6UEA - chains A and B of the 12 polymer chains in the assembly; structure by electron microscopy, 3.00 A resolution.

# Chain A (and B)
Molecule: Immunoglobulin heavy constant alpha 2
Source organism: Homo sapiens
Notes: chain B of this document is another copy of the same molecule, construct and numbering; everything in this record applies to it too
UniProt: P01877 (IGHA2_HUMAN); residues 242-472 here correspond to UniProt positions 110-340 (UniProt number = residue number - 132)
Chain sequence (245 residues; numbered 228 to 472; the number before each row is that of its first residue):
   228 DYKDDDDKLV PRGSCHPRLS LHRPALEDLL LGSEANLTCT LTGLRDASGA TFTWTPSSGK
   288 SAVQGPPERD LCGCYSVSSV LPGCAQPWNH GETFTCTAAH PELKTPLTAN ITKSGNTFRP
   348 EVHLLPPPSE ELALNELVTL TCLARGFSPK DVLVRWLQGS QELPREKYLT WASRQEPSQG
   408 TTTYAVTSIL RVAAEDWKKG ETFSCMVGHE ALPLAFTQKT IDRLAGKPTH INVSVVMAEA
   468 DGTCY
Unresolved in the structure: 228-241, 273-275, 466-472 (chain B: 228-241)
Sequence notes: expression tag (228-241); conflict L451 (Met319 in P01877)
Disulfide bonds: C266-C323, C369-C432
Covalent attachments: N-acetylglucosamine (NAG) linked to N337
Swiss-Prot annotation at these positions:
  - glycosylation (N-linked (GlcNAc...) asparagine): N263, N337 (complex)
Reported in the primary citation:
  - self-association interface (contacts with another copy of this molecule): I458, V460, V462, M464

# How chain A and chain B interact
Pairs across the interface - 54 pairs, chain A then chain B:
  C242(A) - C299(B)  disulfide
  C299(A) - C242(B)  disulfide
  H350(A) - P355(B)
  H350(A) - E358(B)  salt bridge
  L352(A) - L352(B)  hydrophobic
  L352(A) - T368(B)
  P353(A) - K454(B)
  P355(A) - H350(B)
  E357(A) - H350(B)  salt bridge
  R372(A) - R418(B)
  K394(A) - P404(B)
  Y395(A) - P404(B)
  L396(A) - R401(B)
  L396(A) - E403(B)
  T397(A) - R401(B)  hydrogen bond (backbone-side chain)
  W398(A) - W398(B)
  W398(A) - A399(B)  hydrogen bond (side chain-backbone)
  W398(A) - R401(B)
  W398(A) - A412(B)
  W398(A) - V413(B)
  A399(A) - W398(B)
  A399(A) - R401(B)
  R401(A) - L396(B)
  R401(A) - W398(B)
  R401(A) - A399(B)
  Q402(A) - L396(B)
  E403(A) - L396(B)
  P404(A) - E393(B)
  P404(A) - Y395(B)
  A412(A) - W398(B)
  V413(A) - W398(B)
  T414(A) - W398(B)
  T414(A) - T414(B)  hydrogen bond
  R418(A) - R372(B)
  T456(A) - T456(B)  hydrogen bond (side chain-backbone)
  H457(A) - T456(B)  hydrogen bond (side chain-backbone)
  H457(A) - H457(B)  hydrogen bond
  H457(A) - I458(B)
  I458(A) - I458(B)  hydrophobic
  N459(A) - I458(B)  hydrogen bond (backbone-backbone)
  N459(A) - N459(B)
  N459(A) - V460(B)  hydrogen bond (backbone-backbone)
  V460(A) - V460(B)  hydrophobic
  S461(A) - V460(B)  hydrogen bond (backbone-backbone)
  S461(A) - S461(B)
  S461(A) - V462(B)  hydrogen bond (backbone-backbone)
  V462(A) - V462(B)
  V463(A) - V462(B)  hydrogen bond (backbone-backbone)
  V463(A) - V463(B)
  V463(A) - M464(B)  hydrogen bond (backbone-backbone)
  M464(A) - M464(B)
  M464(A) - A467(B)  hydrophobic
  A465(A) - M464(B)  hydrogen bond (backbone-backbone)
  A465(A) - A465(B)
Other interface residues (no listed pair), chain A (39 interface residues in all): L364, T366, T368, L370, E393, I416, P455
Other interface residues (no listed pair), chain B (40 interface residues in all): T366, L370, K394, T397, Q402, Q406, I416, K446
Cross-chain cystine bridges: C242(A)-C299(B), C299(A)-C242(B)

# Overview
The interface between chain A and chain B involves 39 residues on one side and 40 on the other, with 2
disulfide bonds, 13 hydrogen bonds and 2 salt bridges. Polar contacts include H350(A)-E358(B), E357(A)-H350(B)
and T397(A)-R401(B). Covalently linked N-acetylglucosamine: at N337(A). From the paper: a self-association
interface involving I458(A), V460(A) and V462(A) among others.
Both chains are Immunoglobulin heavy constant alpha 2 (Homo sapiens). Entry 6UEA (Structure of pentameric sIgA
complex) was determined by electron microscopy (same publication as 6UE7, 6UE8 and 6UE9).
